PDB entry 7PMK | electron microscopy, 3.20 A resolution | chains 2 and I of the 22 polymer chains in the assembly

Chain 2:
Name: DNA replication licensing factor MCM2
From: Saccharomyces cerevisiae
Notes: EC 3.6.4.12
UniProtKB: A0A6A5Q1S9 (A0A6A5Q1S9_YEASX); residue numbers follow UniProt; this construct covers 1-868
Amino-acid sequence (868 residues; each row starts with the number of its first residue):
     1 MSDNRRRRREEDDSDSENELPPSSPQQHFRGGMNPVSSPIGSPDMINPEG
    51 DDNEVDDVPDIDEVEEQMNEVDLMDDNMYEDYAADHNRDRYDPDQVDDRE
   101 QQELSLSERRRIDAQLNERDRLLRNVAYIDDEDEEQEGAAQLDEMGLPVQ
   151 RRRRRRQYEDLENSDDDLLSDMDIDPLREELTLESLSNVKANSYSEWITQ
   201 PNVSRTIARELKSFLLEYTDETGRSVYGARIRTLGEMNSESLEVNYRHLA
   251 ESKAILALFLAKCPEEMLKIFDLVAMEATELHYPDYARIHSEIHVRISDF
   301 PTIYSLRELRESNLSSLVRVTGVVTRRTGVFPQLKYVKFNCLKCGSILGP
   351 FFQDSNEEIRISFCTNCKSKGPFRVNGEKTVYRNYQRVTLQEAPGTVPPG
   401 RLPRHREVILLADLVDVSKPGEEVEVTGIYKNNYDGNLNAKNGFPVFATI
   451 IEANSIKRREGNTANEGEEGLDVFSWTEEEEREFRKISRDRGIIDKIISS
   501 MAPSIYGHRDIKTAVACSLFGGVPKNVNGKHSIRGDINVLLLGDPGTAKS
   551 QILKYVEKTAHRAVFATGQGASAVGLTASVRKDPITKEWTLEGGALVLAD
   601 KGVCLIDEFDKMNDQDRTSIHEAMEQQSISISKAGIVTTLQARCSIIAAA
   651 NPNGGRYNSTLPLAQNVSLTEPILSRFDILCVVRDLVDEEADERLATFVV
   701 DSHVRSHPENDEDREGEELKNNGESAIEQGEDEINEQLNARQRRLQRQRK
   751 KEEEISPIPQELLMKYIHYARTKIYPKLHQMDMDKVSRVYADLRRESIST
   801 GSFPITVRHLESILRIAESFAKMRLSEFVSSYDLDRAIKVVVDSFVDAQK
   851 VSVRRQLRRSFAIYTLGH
Not modelled in the structure: 1-172, 459-472, 711-737
Ligand contacts:
  - AMP-PNP (ANP; phosphoaminophosphonic acid-adenylate ester), molecule 1: Ser504, Ile505, Tyr506, His508, Asp544, Pro545, Gly546, Thr547, Ala548, Lys549, Ser550, Gln551, Glu608, Asn651, Leu695, Val699
  - AMP-PNP (ANP), molecule 2: His531, Glu625, Gln626, Pro672, Arg676, Val807, Arg808, Glu811
  - Mg2+ (MG), molecule 1: Ser550, Asp607, Glu608
  - Mg2+ (MG), molecule 2: Gln626, Arg676, Arg808
  - Zn2+ (ZN): Cys341, Lys343, Cys344, Cys364, Cys367

Chain I:
Molecule: Leading strand template DNA
Sequence (115 nucleotides; numbered 1 to 115; the number before each row is that of its first residue):
     1 GGGGGGGGGGGGGGGGGGGGGGGGGGGGGGGGGGGGGGGGGGGGGGGGGG
    51 GGGGGGGGGGGGGGGGGGGGGGGGGGGGGGGGGGGGGGGGGGGGGGGGGG
   101 TTTTTGGGGGGGGGG
Not modelled in the structure: 22-100

Chain 2 / chain I interface:
Residue-residue contacts - 12 pairs, chain 2 then chain I:
  Ser572(2) - DG108(I)  hydrogen bond to the phosphate
  Val574(2) - DG107(I)  phosphate contact
  Val574(2) - DG108(I)  phosphate contact
  Ser579(2) - DG107(I)  phosphate contact
  Val580(2) - DG106(I)  sugar contact
  Val580(2) - DG107(I)  hydrogen bond to the phosphate
  Trp589(2) - DT105(I)  base contact
  Trp589(2) - DG106(I)  sugar contact
  Lys633(2) - DG106(I)  phosphate contact
  Lys633(2) - DG107(I)  salt bridge to the phosphate
  Ala634(2) - DT105(I)  phosphate contact
  Ala634(2) - DG106(I)  hydrogen bond to the phosphate
Also at the interface, not in a pair above, chain 2 (8 interface residues in all): Gly575

Overview:
The interface between chain 2 and chain I involves 8 residues on one side and 4 on the other; the contacts
include 3 hydrogen bonds and 1 salt bridge. Polar contacts include Ser572(2)-DG108(I), Val580(2)-DG107(I) and
Ala634(2)-DG106(I). Chain 2 binds AMP-PNP, Mg2+ and Zn2+.
Chain 2 is DNA replication licensing factor MCM2 (Saccharomyces cerevisiae) and chain I is Leading strand
template DNA; the structure, S. cerevisiae replisome-SCF(Dia2) complex bound to double-stranded DNA
(conformation I), was determined by electron microscopy, deposited together with 7PMN.
